Entry 6F9F (electron microscopy, 13.30 A resolution (very low resolution: no residue pairs are listed; an interface is given only as per-side residue counts)); this record covers chains I and J of the 10 polymer chains in the assembly.

[Chain I]
Name: Glycoprotein
Organism: Rift valley fever virus
UniProt: A2T085 (A2T085_RVFV); numbering as in UniProt (aligned over 154-469)
Chain sequence (316 residues; numbered 154 to 469; the number before each row is that of its first residue):
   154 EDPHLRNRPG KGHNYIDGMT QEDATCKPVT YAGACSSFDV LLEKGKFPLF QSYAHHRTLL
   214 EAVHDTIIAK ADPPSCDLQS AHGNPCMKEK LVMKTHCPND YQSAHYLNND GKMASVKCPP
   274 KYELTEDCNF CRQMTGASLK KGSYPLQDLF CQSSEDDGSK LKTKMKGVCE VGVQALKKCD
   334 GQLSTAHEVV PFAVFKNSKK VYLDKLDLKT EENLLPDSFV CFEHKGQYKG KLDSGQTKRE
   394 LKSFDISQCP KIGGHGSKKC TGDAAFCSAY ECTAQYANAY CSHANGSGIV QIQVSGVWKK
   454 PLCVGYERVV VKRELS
Unresolved in the structure: 288-289, 380-392
Reported in the primary citation:
  - post-translational modification sites: Asn-438 (proposed by the authors, not directly observed)

[Chain J]
Name: Glycoprotein
Organism: Rift valley fever virus
UniProt: A2T072 (A2T072_RVFV); residues 691-1118 here = UniProt positions 691-1118
Chain sequence (431 residues; numbered 688 to 1118; the number before each row is that of its first residue):
   688 DPGCSELIQA SSRITTCSTE GVNTKCRLSG TALIRAGSVG AEACLMLKGV KEDQTKFLKI
   748 KTVSSELSCR EGQSYWTGSF SPKCLSSRRC HLVGECHVNR CLSWRDNETS AEFSFVGEST
   808 TMRENKCFEQ CGGWGCGCFN VNPSCLFVHT YLQSVRKEAL RVFNCIDWVH KLTLEITDFD
   868 GSVSTIDLGA SSSRFTNWGS VSLSLDAEGI SGSNSFSFIE SPGKGYAIVD EPFSEIPRQG
   928 FLGEIRCNSE SSVLSAHESC LRAPNLISYK PMIDQLECTT NLIDPFVVFE RGSLPQTRND
   988 KTFAASKGNR GVQAFSKGSV QADLTLMFDN FEVDFVGAAV SCDAAFLNLT GCYSCNAGAR
  1048 VCLSITSTGT GSLSAHNKDG SLHIVLPSEN GTKDQCQILH FTVPEVEEEF MYSCDGDERP
  1108 LLVKGTLIAI D
Differences from the reference sequence: expression tag (688-690)
Reported in the primary citation:
  - post-translational modification sites: Asn-794, Asn-1035 (proposed by the authors, not directly observed)
  - post-translational modification sites: Asn-1077

[Interface between chain I and chain J]
At this resolution (13 A) residue pairs are not listed: 25 residues of chain I and 22 of chain J lie at the interface.

[In short]
The interface between chain I and chain J involves 25 residues on one side and 22 on the other. From the
paper: modification sites Asn-438(I) and Asn-794(J) among others.
Here chain I is Glycoprotein and chain J is Glycoprotein, both from Rift valley fever virus. Entry 6F9F (Model
of the Rift Valley fever virus glycoprotein pentamer) was determined by electron microscopy together with
6F8P, 6F9B, 6F9C, 6F9D and 6F9E from the same study.
